Entry 8EYT (electron microscopy, 2.80 A resolution); this record covers chains A and M of the 21 polymer chains in the assembly.

# Chain A
Molecule: 16S rRNA
Source organism: Escherichia coli
Sequence (1415 nucleotides; numbered 1 to 1534; 119 numbers in that range are skipped by the numbering (no residue carries them; nothing is unmodelled there); the number before each row is that of its first residue):
     1 AAAUUGAAGA GUUUGAUCAU GGCUCAGAUU GAACGCUGGC GGCAGGCCUA ACACAUGCAA
    61 GUCGAACGGU AACAGGAAGA AGCUUGCUUC UUUGCUGACG AGUGGCGGAC GGGUGAGUAA
   121 UGUCUGGGAA ACUGCCUGAU GGAGGGGGAU AACUACUGGA AACGGUAGCU AAUACCGCAU
   181 AACGUCGCAA GACCAAAGAG GGGGACCUUC GGGCCUCUUG CCAUCGGAUG UGCCCAGAUG
   241 GGAUUAGCUA GUAGGUGGGG UAACGGCUCA CCUAGGCGAC GAUCCCUAGC UGGUCUGAGA
   301 GGAUGACCAG CCACACUGGA ACUGAGACAC GGUCCAGACU CCUACGGGAG GCAGCAGUGG
   361 GGAAUAUUGC ACAAUGGGCG CAAGCCUGAU GCAGCCAUGC CGCGUGUAUG AAGAAGGCCU
   421 UCGGGUUGUA AAGUACUUUC AGCGGGGAGG AAGGGAGUAA AGUUAAUACC UUUGCUCAUU
   481 GACGUUACCC GCAGAAGAAG CACCGGCUAA CUCCGUGCCA GCAGCCGCGG UAAUACGGAG
   541 GGUGCAAGCG UUAAUCGGAA UUACUGGGCG UAAAGCGCAC GCAGGCGGUU UGUUAAGUCA
   601 GAUGUGAAAU CCCCGGGCUC AACCUGGGAA CUGCAUCUGA UACUGGCAAG CUUGAGUCUC
   661 GUAGAGGGGG GUAGAAUUCC AGGUGUAGCG GUGAAAUGCG UAGAGAUCUG GAGGAAUACC
   721 GGUGGCGAAG GCGGCCCCCU GGACGAAGAC UGACGCUCAG GUGCGAAAGC GUGGGGAGCA
   781 AACAGGAUU
   794 ACCCUGGUAG UCCACGCCGU AAACGAUGUC GACUUGGAGG UUGUGCCCUU GAGGCGUGGC
   854 UUCCGGAGCU AACGCGUUAA GUCGACCGCC UGGGGAGUAC GGCCGCAAGG UUAAAACUCA
   914 AAUGAAUUGA CGGGGGCCCG CACAAGCGGU GGAGCAUGUG GUUUAAUUCG AUGCAACGCG
   974 AAGAACCUUA CCUGGUCUUG ACAUCCACGG AAGUUUUCAG AGAUGAGAAU GUGCCUUCGG
  1034 GAACCGUGAG ACAGGUGCUG CAUGGCUGUC GUCAGCUCGU GUUGUGAAAU GUUGGGUUAA
  1094 GUCCCGCAAC GAGCGCAACC CUUAUCCUUU GUUGCCAGCG GUCCGGCCGG GAACUCAAAG
  1154 GAGACUGCCA GUGAUAAACU GGAGGAAGGU GGGGAUGACG UCAAGUCAUC AUGGCCCUUA
  1214 CGACCAGGGC UACACACGUG CUACAAUGGC GCAUACAAAG AGAAGCGACC UCGCGAGAGC
  1274 AAGCGGACCU CAUAAAGUGC GUCGUAGUCC GGAUUGGAGU CUGCAACUCG ACUCCAUGAA
  1334 GUCGGAAUCG CUAGUAAUCG UGGAUCAGAA UGCCACGGUG AAUACGUUCC CGGGCCUU
  1507 AACCGUAGGG GAACCUGCGG UUGGAUCA
Reported in the primary citation:
  - conformationally variable residues (side-chain flip): A1519

# Chain M
Protein: 30S ribosomal protein S13
Source organism: Escherichia coli
UniProt: A0A7U9IV78 (A0A7U9IV78_ECOLX); residue numbers follow UniProt; this construct covers 1-118
Sequence (118 residues; each row starts with the number of its first residue):
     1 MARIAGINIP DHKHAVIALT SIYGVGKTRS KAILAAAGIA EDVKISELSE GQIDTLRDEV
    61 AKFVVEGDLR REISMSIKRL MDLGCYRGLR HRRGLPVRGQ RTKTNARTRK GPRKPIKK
Unresolved in the structure: 1, 116-118

# How chain A and chain M interact
Pairs across the interface (63):
  G947(A) - Arg107(M)  phosphate contact
  G947(A) - Thr108(M)  phosphate contact
  C948(A) - Asn105(M)  phosphate contact
  C948(A) - Arg107(M)  phosphate contact
  C948(A) - Thr108(M)  hydrogen bond to the phosphate
  A949(A) - Gln100(M)  phosphate contact
  A949(A) - Arg101(M)  phosphate contact
  A949(A) - Asn105(M)  hydrogen bond to the base
  U950(A) - Arg101(M)  base contact
  U950(A) - Thr104(M)  hydrogen bond to the base
  G951(A) - Arg101(M)  salt bridge to the phosphate
  G951(A) - Thr104(M)  base contact
  U952(A) - Lys103(M)  base contact
  G953(A) - Lys103(M)  base contact
  G954(A) - Lys103(M)  base contact
  A1225(A) - Arg101(M)  phosphate contact
  A1225(A) - Thr102(M)  hydrogen bond to the phosphate
  A1225(A) - Lys103(M)  phosphate contact
  C1226(A) - Arg90(M)  salt bridge to the phosphate
  C1226(A) - Thr102(M)  hydrogen bond to the phosphate
  C1226(A) - Lys103(M)  base contact
  C1226(A) - Lys110(M)  hydrogen bond to the sugar
  A1227(A) - Lys110(M)  salt bridge to the phosphate
  A1227(A) - Lys114(M)  hydrogen bond to the sugar
  C1228(A) - Lys103(M)  hydrogen bond to the base
  C1228(A) - Arg107(M)  salt bridge to the phosphate
  C1228(A) - Lys110(M)  salt bridge to the phosphate
  C1228(A) - Arg113(M)  phosphate contact
  C1228(A) - Lys114(M)  phosphate contact
  A1229(A) - Thr104(M)  base contact
  A1229(A) - Arg113(M)  salt bridge to the phosphate
  U1295(A) - His14(M)  phosphate contact
  C1296(A) - His14(M)  salt bridge to the phosphate
  C1302(A) - Lys13(M)  salt bridge to the phosphate
  C1302(A) - Ile17(M)  base contact
  A1306(A) - Thr108(M)  hydrogen bond to the sugar
  U1307(A) - Gln100(M)  hydrogen bond to the phosphate
  U1307(A) - Thr108(M)  sugar contact
  U1307(A) - Arg109(M)  sugar contact
  U1308(A) - His91(M)  hydrogen bond to the phosphate
  U1308(A) - Val97(M)  phosphate contact
  U1308(A) - Arg98(M)  salt bridge to the phosphate
  G1309(A) - Ile73(M)  sugar contact
  G1309(A) - Ser76(M)  sugar contact
  G1309(A) - Arg87(M)  salt bridge to the phosphate
  G1309(A) - His91(M)  salt bridge to the phosphate
  G1309(A) - Arg98(M)  salt bridge to the phosphate
  G1310(A) - Arg87(M)  salt bridge to the phosphate
  U1321(A) - Tyr86(M)  sugar contact
  C1328(A) - Thr28(M)  hydrogen bond to the phosphate
  C1328(A) - Arg29(M)  sugar contact
  A1329(A) - Gly24(M)  phosphate contact
  A1329(A) - Val25(M)  hydrogen bond to the phosphate
  A1329(A) - Gly26(M)  hydrogen bond to the phosphate
  A1329(A) - Thr28(M)  phosphate contact
  A1329(A) - Arg29(M)  hydrogen bond to the phosphate
  A1329(A) - Leu69(M)  sugar contact
  U1330(A) - Ile22(M)  phosphate contact
  U1330(A) - Tyr23(M)  sugar contact
  U1330(A) - Gly24(M)  hydrogen bond to the phosphate
  U1330(A) - Val25(M)  hydrogen bond to the phosphate
  U1330(A) - Gly26(M)  phosphate contact
  G1331(A) - Tyr23(M)  phosphate contact
Other interface residues (no listed pair), chain A (31 interface residues in all): A946, C1230, C1322, G1323, A1332
Other interface residues (no listed pair), chain M (38 interface residues in all): Thr20, Lys27, Ile77, Leu95, Pro96, Gly99, Ala106

# In short
31 residues of chain A face 38 of chain M across their interface; the contacts include 17 hydrogen bonds and
13 salt bridges. Among the polar pairs are A949(A)-Asn105(M), U950(A)-Thr104(M) and C1228(A)-Lys103(M). From
the paper: conformational variability at A1519(A).
Here chain A is 16S rRNA and chain M is 30S ribosomal protein S13, both from Escherichia coli. Entry 8EYT
(30S_delta_ksgA+KsgA complex) was determined by electron microscopy, deposited together with 8EYQ.
